2Q86 - chains A and B; structure by X-ray diffraction, 1.85 A resolution.

# Chain A
Molecule: Valpha14 TCR
Organism: Mus musculus
Notes: fragment: extracellular domain; engineered mutation(s): F36Y, S46L, I89F, A102S, D115Y, T158C, 100-103 deleted
Sequence (229 residues; row label = number of the first residue in the row; numbering starts at 0):
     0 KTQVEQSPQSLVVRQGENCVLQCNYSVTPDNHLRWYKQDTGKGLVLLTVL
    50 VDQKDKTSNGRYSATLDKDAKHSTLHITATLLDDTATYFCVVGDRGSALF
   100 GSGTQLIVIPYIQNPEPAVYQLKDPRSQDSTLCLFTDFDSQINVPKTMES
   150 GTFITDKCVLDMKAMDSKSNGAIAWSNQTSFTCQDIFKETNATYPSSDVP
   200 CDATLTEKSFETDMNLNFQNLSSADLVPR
Disordered / not traced: 163-165, 192-228
Disulfide bonds: Cys22-Cys89, Cys132-Cys182
Covalently attached groups: glycan linked to Asn23

# Chain B
Molecule: Vbeta8.2
Organism: Mus musculus
Notes: fragment: extracellular domain; engineered mutation(s): S167C
Sequence (254 residues; row label = number of the first residue in the row):
     1 EAAVTQSPRNKVAVTGGKVTLSCNQTNNHNNMYWYRQDTGHGLRLIHYSY
    51 GAGSTEKGDIPDGYKASRPSQENFSLILELATPSQTSVYFCASGGGGTLY
   101 FGAGTRLSVLEDLRNVTPPKVSLFEPSKAEIANKQKATLVCLARGFFPDH
   151 VELSWWVNGKEVHSGVCTDPQAYKESNYSYCLSSRLRVSATFWHNPRNHF
   201 RCQVQFHGLSEEDKWPEGSPKPVTQNISAEAWGRADCGITSASYHQSSAD
   251 LVPR
Disordered / not traced: 1-2, 236-254
Disulfide bonds: Cys23-Cys91, Cys141-Cys202
Covalently attached groups: N-acetylglucosamine (NAG) linked to Asn226

# How chain A and chain B interact
Residue-residue contacts (83):
  Arg33(A) - Gly97(B)
  Tyr35(A) - Leu99(B)
  Gln37(A) - Gln37(B)  hydrogen bond
  Gln37(A) - Phe90(B)
  Thr39(A) - Pro170(B)
  Lys41(A) - Phe90(B)
  Leu43(A) - Leu43(B)  hydrophobic
  Leu43(A) - Phe101(B)  hydrophobic
  Leu45(A) - Thr98(B)
  Phe88(A) - Gln37(B)
  Phe88(A) - Gly42(B)
  Arg94(A) - Asn31(B)
  Arg94(A) - Tyr33(B)
  Arg94(A) - Tyr50(B)
  Gly95(A) - Tyr33(B)
  Gly95(A) - Leu45(B)
  Gly95(A) - Tyr48(B)
  Gly95(A) - Tyr50(B)  hydrogen bond (backbone-side chain)
  Leu98(A) - Asp59(B)
  Phe99(A) - Tyr35(B)  hydrophobic
  Phe99(A) - Leu43(B)
  Gly100(A) - Gly42(B)
  Ser101(A) - Gly40(B)
  Ser101(A) - Gly42(B)
  Glu115(A) - Lys134(B)  hydrogen bond (backbone-side chain)
  Ala117(A) - Lys134(B)
  Tyr119(A) - Ser127(B)
  Tyr119(A) - Ala129(B)
  Tyr119(A) - Glu130(B)
  Tyr119(A) - Lys134(B)  hydrogen bond
  Gln120(A) - Ser127(B)
  Leu121(A) - Phe124(B)
  Leu121(A) - Glu125(B)
  Leu121(A) - Ser127(B)
  Leu121(A) - Thr138(B)
  Leu121(A) - Val140(B)  hydrophobic
  Lys122(A) - Phe124(B)
  Lys122(A) - Glu125(B)  hydrogen bond (backbone-backbone)
  Asp123(A) - Ser122(B)  hydrogen bond
  Asp123(A) - Leu123(B)
  Asp123(A) - Phe124(B)
  Pro124(A) - Leu123(B)
  Pro124(A) - Glu125(B)
  Ser129(A) - Phe124(B)
  Thr130(A) - Phe124(B)
  Leu131(A) - Phe124(B)  hydrophobic
  Leu131(A) - Val140(B)  hydrophobic
  Leu133(A) - Thr138(B)
  Leu133(A) - Arg185(B)
  Thr135(A) - Arg185(B)
  Asp136(A) - Lys134(B)  salt bridge
  Asp136(A) - Arg187(B)  salt bridge
  Phe152(A) - Arg144(B)
  Phe152(A) - Glu175(B)
  Thr154(A) - Asp169(B)
  Thr154(A) - Tyr173(B)
  Thr154(A) - Ser183(B)
  Asp155(A) - Tyr173(B)  hydrogen bond (backbone-side chain)
  Cys157(A) - Cys167(B)  disulfide
  Cys157(A) - Thr168(B)
  Cys157(A) - Arg185(B)  hydrogen bond (backbone-side chain)
  Val158(A) - Cys167(B)  hydrogen bond (backbone-side chain)
  Leu159(A) - Gly165(B)
  Leu159(A) - Cys167(B)  hydrophobic
  Leu159(A) - Arg185(B)
  Leu159(A) - Arg187(B)
  Asp160(A) - Gly165(B)  hydrogen bond (backbone-backbone)
  Met161(A) - Lys136(B)
  Met161(A) - Ser164(B)
  Met161(A) - Arg187(B)
  Met161(A) - Val188(B)
  Met161(A) - Ser189(B)
  Lys162(A) - Ser164(B)
  Ser168(A) - Arg185(B)
  Ser168(A) - Arg187(B)  hydrogen bond
  Gly170(A) - Arg185(B)
  Ile172(A) - Val140(B)  hydrophobic
  Ile172(A) - Ser183(B)
  Ile172(A) - Arg185(B)
  Trp174(A) - Leu142(B)  hydrophobic
  Trp174(A) - Arg144(B)
  Trp174(A) - Glu175(B)
  Trp174(A) - Cys181(B)  hydrophobic
Other interface residues (no listed pair), chain A (44 interface residues in all): Gly42, Ala97, Asn169
Other interface residues (no listed pair), chain B (47 interface residues in all): His41, Pro126, Val166, Ser184
Cross-chain cystine bridges: Cys157(A)-Cys167(B)

# In short
44 residues of chain A face 47 of chain B across their interface; the contacts include 1 disulfide bond, 11
hydrogen bonds and 2 salt bridges. Among the polar pairs are Asp136(A)-Lys134(B), Asp136(A)-Arg187(B) and
Gln37(A)-Gln37(B). Covalently linked N-acetylglucosamine: at Asn226(B).
Chain A is Valpha14 TCR and chain B is Vbeta8.2, both from Mus musculus; the structure, Structure of the mouse
invariant NKT cell receptor Valpha14, was determined by X-ray diffraction, deposited together with 2Q7Y.
